PDB entry 1ODN | X-ray diffraction, 1.60 A resolution | chain A

== Chain A ==
Name: Isopenicillin N synthase
From: Emericella nidulans (strain FGSC A4 / ATCC 38163 / CBS 112.46 / NRRL 194 / M139)
Reference sequence: P05326 (IPNS_EMENI); residues 1-331 here = UniProt positions 1-331
Chain sequence (331 residues; numbered 1 to 331; the number before each row is that of its first residue):
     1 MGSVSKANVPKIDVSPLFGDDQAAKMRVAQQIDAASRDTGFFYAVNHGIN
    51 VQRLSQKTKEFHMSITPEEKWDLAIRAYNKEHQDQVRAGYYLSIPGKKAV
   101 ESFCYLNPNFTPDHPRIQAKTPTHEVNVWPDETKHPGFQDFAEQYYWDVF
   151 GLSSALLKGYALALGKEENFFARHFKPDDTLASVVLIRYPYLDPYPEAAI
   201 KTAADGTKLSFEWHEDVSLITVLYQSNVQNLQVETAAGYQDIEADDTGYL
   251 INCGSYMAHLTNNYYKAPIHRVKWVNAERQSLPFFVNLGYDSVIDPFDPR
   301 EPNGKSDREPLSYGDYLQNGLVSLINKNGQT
Disordered / not traced: 1-2, 324-331
Swiss-Prot annotation at these positions:
  - binding site (isopenicillin N): Arg87, Tyr91, Ser183, Tyr189, Ser281
  - binding site (N-[(5S)-5-amino-5-carboxypentanoyl]-L-cysteinyl-D-valine): Arg87, Tyr91, Ser183, Tyr189, His214, Asp216, Ser281
  - binding site (Fe(2+)): His214, Asp216, His270
  - binding site (2-oxoglutarate): Arg279
  - site: Phe211 (Transition state stabilizer)
  - mutagenesis: Lys98 (K98E: Strongly reduced the catalytic activity), Leu223 (L223I/V: Strongly reduced the catalytic activity), Leu231 (L231I/V: Strongly reduced the catalytic activity; L231T: Abolishes the catalytic activity), Val272 (V272T: Strongly reduced the catalytic activity), Pro283 (P283A/I/V: Strongly reduced the catalytic activity; P283L: Abolishes the catalytic activity)
Ion coordination: Fe2+: His214, Asp216, His270 (together with APV)
Small-molecule neighbours: APV (6-(5-amino-5-carboxy-pentanoylamino)-3-hydroxymethyl-7-oxo-4-thia-1-aza-bicyclo[3.2.0]heptane-2-carboxylic acid): Arg87, Tyr91, Cys104, Ser183, Val185, Ile187, Tyr189, Phe211, His214, Asp216, Gln225, Leu231, His270, Val272, Ser281, Phe285, Leu321

== Overview ==
Bound to chain A: compound APV. His214, Asp216 and His270 form the Fe2+ site. UniProt lists 5 isopenicillin
N-binding residues, 7 N-[(5S)-5-amino-5-carboxypentanoyl]-L-cysteinyl-D-valine-binding residues, 3
Fe2+-binding residues and residue binding 2-oxoglutarate Arg279.
Chain A is Isopenicillin N synthase (Emericella nidulans (strain FGSC A4 / ATCC 38163 / CBS 112.46 / NRRL 194
/ M139)); the structure, Isopenicillin N synthase from aspergillus nidulans (oxygen-exposed product from
anaerobic ac-vinylglycine Fe complex), was determined by X-ray diffraction, deposited together with 1ODM.
